Entry 4Y82 (X-ray diffraction, 2.80 A resolution); this record covers chains B and C of the 34 polymer chains in the assembly.

# Chain B
Molecule: Proteasome subunit alpha type-3
From: Saccharomyces cerevisiae (strain ATCC 204508 / S288c)
Notes: EC 3.4.25.1
UniProt: P23638 (PSA3_YEAST); residues 0-257 here correspond to UniProt positions 1-258 (UniProt number = residue number + 1)
Sequence (258 residues; numbered 0 to 257; the number before each row is that of its first residue; numbering starts at 0):
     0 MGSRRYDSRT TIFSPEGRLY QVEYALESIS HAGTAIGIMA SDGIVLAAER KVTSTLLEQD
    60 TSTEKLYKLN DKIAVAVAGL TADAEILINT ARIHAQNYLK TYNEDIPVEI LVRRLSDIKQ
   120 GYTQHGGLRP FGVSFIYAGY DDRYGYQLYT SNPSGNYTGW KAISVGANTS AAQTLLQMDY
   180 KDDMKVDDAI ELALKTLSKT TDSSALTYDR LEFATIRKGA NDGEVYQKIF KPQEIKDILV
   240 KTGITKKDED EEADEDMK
Not modelled in the structure: 0, 245-257

# Chain C
Molecule: Proteasome subunit alpha type-4
From: Saccharomyces cerevisiae (strain ATCC 204508 / S288c)
Notes: EC 3.4.25.1
UniProt: P40303 (PSA4_YEAST); residues -1 to 252 here correspond to UniProt positions 1-254 (UniProt number = residue number + 2)
Sequence (254 residues; row label = number of the first residue in the row; numbers below 1 keep their minus sign (Met-1 is residue -1)):
    -1 MSGYDRALSI FSPDGHIFQV EYALEAVKRG TCAVGVKGKN CVVLGCERRS TLKLQDTRIT
    59 PSKVSKIDSH VVLSFSGLNA DSRILIEKAR VEAQSHRLTL EDPVTVEYLT RYVAGVQQRY
   119 TQSGGVRPFG VSTLIAGFDP RDDEPKLYQT EPSGIYSSWS AQTIGRNSKT VREFLEKNYD
   179 RKEPPATVEE CVKLTVRSLL EVVQTGAKNI EITVVKPDSD IVALSSEEIN QYVTQIEQEK
   239 QEQQEQDKKK KSNH
Not modelled in the structure: -1 to 0, 241-252

# Interface between chain B and chain C
Pairs across the interface (77):
  Arg3(B) with Arg4(C)
  Asp6(B) with Tyr2(C), hydrogen bond; Arg4(C), salt bridge
  Arg8(B) with Arg4(C)
  Thr10(B) with Leu6(C); Arg125(C)
  Ile11(B) with Leu6(C), hydrophobic; Gln17(C)
  Phe12(B) with Gln17(C), hydrogen bond (backbone-side chain); Tyr20(C), hydrophobic; Ala21(C), hydrophobic; Leu76(C), hydrophobic; Arg125(C); Pro126(C); Gly128(C)
  Ser13(B) with Tyr20(C)
  Pro14(B) with Tyr20(C), hydrophobic; Glu23(C)
  Glu15(B) with Glu23(C); Arg27(C), hydrogen bond (backbone-side chain)
  Gly16(B) with Tyr20(C); Glu23(C); Ala24(C); Arg27(C)
  Arg17(B) with Arg27(C)
  Leu18(B) with Arg125(C)
  Met38(B) with Asp54(C)
  Arg112(B) with Arg81(C)
  Ser115(B) with Arg81(C), hydrogen bond (backbone-side chain)
  Asp116(B) with Arg81(C), salt bridge; Ile82(C)
  Gln119(B) with Ala78(C); Asp79(C); Ile82(C)
  Thr122(B) with Arg125(C), hydrogen bond (backbone-side chain)
  Gln123(B) with Tyr118(C); Gly123(C); Val124(C); Arg125(C), hydrogen bond (backbone-backbone); Pro126(C); Phe127(C)
  His124(B) with Gly123(C); Val124(C)
  Gly125(B) with Tyr2(C); Gly123(C)
  Gly126(B) with Tyr2(C)
  Tyr143(B) with Arg56(C), hydrogen bond (backbone-side chain); Ile57(C), hydrophobic
  Tyr145(B) with Arg56(C), hydrogen bond (backbone-side chain)
  Gln146(B) with Ile57(C)
  Leu147(B) with Ile57(C)
  Tyr148(B) with Ile57(C)
  Ser153(B) with Ala78(C)
  Gly154(B) with Ala78(C); Arg81(C), hydrogen bond (backbone-side chain)
  Asn155(B) with Asn77(C); Ala78(C)
  Tyr156(B) with Pro59(C), hydrophobic; Arg81(C)
  Gly158(B) with Gln53(C); Asp54(C), hydrogen bond (backbone-backbone); Ile57(C); Thr58(C), hydrogen bond (backbone-side chain)
  Trp159(B) with Leu50(C), hydrophobic; Lys51(C); Leu52(C); Gln53(C); Asp54(C)
  Lys160(B) with Leu52(C), hydrogen bond (backbone-backbone); Gln53(C); Asp54(C)
  Ala161(B) with Leu52(C)
  Gln172(B) with Lys51(C); Leu52(C)
  Leu175(B) with Leu52(C)
  Gln176(B) with Lys51(C); Leu52(C)
Also at the interface, not in a pair above, chain B (41 interface residues in all): Glu108, Thr157, Tyr179

# Summary
41 residues of chain B and 31 residues of chain C are in contact, with 12 hydrogen bonds and 2 salt bridges.
Among the polar pairs are Asp6(B)-Arg4(C), Asp116(B)-Arg81(C) and Asp6(B)-Tyr2(C).
Here chain B is Proteasome subunit alpha type-3 and chain C is Proteasome subunit alpha type-4, both from
Saccharomyces cerevisiae (strain ATCC 204508 / S288c). Entry 4Y82 (Yeast 20S proteasome in complex with
Ac-LAY-ep) was determined by X-ray diffraction, deposited together with 4Y69, 4Y6A, 4Y6V, 4Y6Z, 4Y70, 4Y74 and
34 further entries.
